Entry 5X2T (X-ray diffraction, 2.64 A resolution); this record covers chains A and C of the 4 polymer chains in the assembly.

[Chain A (and C)]
Protein: Hemoglobin subunit alpha
Organism: Homo sapiens
Notes: chain C of this document is another copy of the same molecule, construct and numbering; everything in this record applies to it too
UniProt: P69905 (HBA_HUMAN); residues 1-141 here correspond to UniProt positions 2-142 (UniProt number = residue number + 1)
Amino-acid sequence (141 residues; row label = number of the first residue in the row):
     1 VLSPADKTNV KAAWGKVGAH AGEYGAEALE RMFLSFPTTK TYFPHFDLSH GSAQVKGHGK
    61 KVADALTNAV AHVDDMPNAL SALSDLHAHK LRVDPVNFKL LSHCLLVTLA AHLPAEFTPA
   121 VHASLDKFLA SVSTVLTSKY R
Disordered / not traced: 1
Swiss-Prot annotation at these positions:
  - binding site (O2): H58
  - binding site (heme b): H87
  - site: T8, N9 (Microbial infection: Cleavage), K11 (Not glycated), A13, W14 (Microbial infection: Cleavage), Y24, G25 (Microbial infection: Cleavage), L29, E30 (Microbial infection: Cleavage), H45, F46 (Microbial infection: Cleavage), D47, L48 (Microbial infection: Cleavage), S52, A53 (Microbial infection: Cleavage), V55, K56 (Microbial infection: Cleavage), K56 (Not glycated), G59, K60 (Microbial infection: Cleavage), K60 (Not glycated), K90 (Not glycated), L91, R92 (Microbial infection: Cleavage), K99 (Not glycated), L106, V107 (Microbial infection: Cleavage), T108, L109 (Microbial infection: Cleavage), V121, H122 (Microbial infection: Cleavage), S133, T134 (Microbial infection: Cleavage)
  - modified residue: S3 (Phosphoserine), K7 (N6-succinyllysine), T8 (Phosphothreonine), K11 (N6-succinyllysine), K16 (N6-acetyllysine), Y24 (Phosphotyrosine), S35 (Phosphoserine), K40 (N6-succinyllysine), S49 (Phosphoserine), S102 (Phosphoserine), T108 (Phosphothreonine), S124 (Phosphoserine), S131 (Phosphoserine), T134 (Phosphothreonine), T137 (Phosphothreonine), S138 (Phosphoserine)
  - glycosylation (N-linked (Glc) (glycation) lysine): K7, K16, K40, K61
Metal / ion sites: protoporphyrin IX containing ni(II) Ni near H87 (its only coordinating residue here)
Residues lining bound ligands: protoporphyrin IX containing ni(II) (HNI): M32, T39, Y42, F43, H45, F46, H58, K61, V62, A65, L66, L83, L86, H87, L91, V93, N97, F98, L101, V132, L136

[Interface between chain A and chain C]
Pairs across the interface - 15 pairs, chain A then chain C:
  D6(A) with R141(C), salt bridge
  A120(A) with R141(C)
  A123(A) with R141(C)
  S124(A) with R141(C), hydrogen bond
  K127(A) with S138(C); K139(C)
  S138(A) with L2(C), hydrogen bond (backbone-backbone); K127(C), hydrogen bond (backbone-side chain)
  K139(A) with S3(C), hydrogen bond; P4(C); K127(C)
  Y140(A) with K127(C)
  R141(A) with D6(C), salt bridge; A120(C), hydrogen bond (side chain-backbone); S124(C), hydrogen bond
Interface residues without a listed pair, chain C (12 interface residues in all): N9, A123

[Summary]
The interface between chain A and chain C involves 9 residues on one side and 12 on the other; the contacts
include 6 hydrogen bonds and 2 salt bridges. Polar pairs include D6(A)-R141(C), S124(A)-R141(C) and
S138(A)-K127(C). Chain A binds protoporphyrin IX containing ni(II).
Both chains are Hemoglobin subunit alpha (Homo sapiens). Entry 5X2T (Direct Observation of Conformational
Population Shifts in Hemoglobin: Crystal Structure of Half-Liganded Hemoglobin after Adding 4 ...) was
determined by X-ray diffraction together with 5X2S, 5X2U and 5X2R from the same study.
